PDB entry 4PM5 | X-ray diffraction, 1.26 A resolution | chain A

[Chain A]
Name: Beta-lactamase CTX-M-14
Source organism: Klebsiella pneumoniae subsp. pneumoniae
UniProt: G8XD06 (G8XD06_KLEPH); the author numbering skips numbers that UniProt does not, so the offset changes along the chain: 25-57 = UniProt 29-61; 59-238 = UniProt 62-241; 240-252 = UniProt 242-254; 254-290 = UniProt 255-291
Amino-acid sequence (263 residues; each row starts with the number of its first residue; note: 3 numbers in that range are skipped by the numbering (no residue carries them; nothing is unmodelled there)):
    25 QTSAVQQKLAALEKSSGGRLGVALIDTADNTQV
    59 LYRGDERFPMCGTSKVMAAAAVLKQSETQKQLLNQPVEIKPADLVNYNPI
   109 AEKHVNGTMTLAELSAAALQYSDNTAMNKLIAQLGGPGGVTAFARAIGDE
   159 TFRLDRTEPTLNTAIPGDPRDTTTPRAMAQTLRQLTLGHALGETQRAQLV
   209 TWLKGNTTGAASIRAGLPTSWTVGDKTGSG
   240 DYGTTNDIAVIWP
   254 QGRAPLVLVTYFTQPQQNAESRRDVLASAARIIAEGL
Sequence notes: engineered mutation Gly70 (Ser73 in G8XD06)
Ligand contacts: cefotaxime (CE3; (6R,7R)-3-(acetyloxymethyl)-7-[[(2Z)-2-(2-amino-1,3-thiazol-4-yl)-2-methoxyimino-ethanoyl]amino]-8-oxo-5-thia-1-azabicy clo[4.2.0]oct-2-ene-2-carboxylic acid): Cys69, Gly70, Asn104, Tyr105, Ser130, Asn132, Pro167, Asn170, Thr216, Lys234, Thr235, Gly236, Ser237, Gly238, Asp240
From the paper describing this entry:
  - mutagenesis - S237A (3-fold), S237A/R276A (14-fold), S237A/R276N (29-fold), R276A (3-6-fold), R276N (6-fold): decreased catalytic activity on cefotaxime
  - mutagenesis - S237A/R276A, S237A/R276N, R276A, R276N: unchanged catalytic activity on benzylpenicillin
  - mutagenesis - S237A: increased catalytic activity on benzylpenicillin
  - mutagenesis - S237A/R276A (4-fold), S237A/R276N (4-fold): decreased catalytic activity on cephalothin
  - mutagenesis - S237A, S237A/R276N: decreased growth in response to cefotaxime
  - mutagenesis - S237A: unchanged growth in response to benzylpenicillin
  - specificity-determining residues: Ser237, Arg276
  - binding site for cefotaxime: Lys73, Ser130, Lys234, Ser237, Asp240

[In short]
Ligands of chain A: cefotaxime. The paper reports a binding site for cefotaxime at Lys73, Ser130 and Lys234
among others; S237A, S237A/R276A and S237A/R276N, among others, reduce catalytic activity on cefotaxime; 5
substitutions were tested in all.
Chain A is Beta-lactamase CTX-M-14 (Klebsiella pneumoniae subsp. pneumoniae); the structure, Crystal structure
of CTX-M-14 S70G beta-lactamase in complex with cefotaxime at 1.26 Angstroms resolution, was determined by
X-ray diffraction together with 4PM6, 4PM7, 4PM8, 4PM9 and 4PMA from the same study.
